Entry 7Y6N (electron microscopy, 4.40 A resolution (low resolution: residue-level contacts below are approximate; hydrogen-bond / salt-bridge calls are withheld)); this record covers chains H and L of the 3 polymer chains in the assembly.

# Chain H
Name: Ab803 heavy chain
Source organism: Homo sapiens
Sequence (264 residues; each row starts with the number of its first residue; numbers below 1 keep their minus sign (Met-24 is residue -24)):
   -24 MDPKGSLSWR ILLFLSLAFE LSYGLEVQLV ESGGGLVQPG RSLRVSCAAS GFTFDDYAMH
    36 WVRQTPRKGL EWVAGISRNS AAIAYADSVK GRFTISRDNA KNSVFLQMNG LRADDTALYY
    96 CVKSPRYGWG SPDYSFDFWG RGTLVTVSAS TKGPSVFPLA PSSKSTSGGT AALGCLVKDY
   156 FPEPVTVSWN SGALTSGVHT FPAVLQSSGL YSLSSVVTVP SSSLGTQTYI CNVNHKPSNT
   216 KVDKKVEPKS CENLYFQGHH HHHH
Not modelled in the structure: -24 to 1, 124-239
Disulfide bonds: Cys22-Cys96

# Chain L
Name: Ab803 light chain
Source organism: Homo sapiens
Sequence (239 residues; row label = number of the first residue in the row; numbers below 1 keep their minus sign (Met-24 is residue -24)):
   -24 MDPKGSLSWR ILLFLSLAFE LSYGLEIQLT QSPSSLSASV GDRVTITCRA SQNIGTYLNW
    36 YQQEPGKAPK LLIYAASSLQ SGVPSRFSGS GSGTDFTLTI SSLQPEDFAT YCCQQSFTTP
    96 LTFGQGTKVE IKRTVAAPSV FIFPPSDEQL KSGTASVVCL LNNFYPREAK VQWKVDNALQ
   156 SGNSQESVTE QDSKDSTYSL SSTLTLSKAD YEKHKVYACE VTHQGLSSPV TKSFNRGEC
Not modelled in the structure: -24 to 1, 108-214
Disulfide bonds: Cys23-Cys88

# How chain H and chain L interact
Pairs across the interface (27):
  Gln39(H) with Gln38(L)
  Leu45(H) with Phe98(L)
  Glu46(H) with Leu96(L); Thr97(L); Phe98(L)
  Trp47(H) with Thr94(L); Leu96(L); Phe98(L)
  Tyr95(H) with Pro44(L)
  Tyr102(H) with Tyr49(L); Gln55(L)
  Gly103(H) with Tyr49(L)
  Trp104(H) with Thr31(L); Tyr32(L); Tyr49(L); Ala50(L)
  Pro107(H) with Ser91(L)
  Tyr109(H) with Thr94(L); Leu96(L)
  Ser110(H) with Tyr36(L)
  Phe111(H) with Tyr36(L); Leu46(L); Gln89(L)
  Asp112(H) with Leu46(L)
  Trp114(H) with Pro44(L)
  Gly115(H) with Ala43(L)
  Arg116(H) with Lys42(L)
Other interface residues (no listed pair), chain H (20 interface residues in all): Val37, Ala59, Asp62, Pro100
Other interface residues (no listed pair), chain L (20 interface residues in all): Asn34, Cys87, Pro95

# Summary
Chain H and chain L each contribute 20 residues to their interface.
Here chain H is Ab803 heavy chain and chain L is Ab803 light chain, both from Homo sapiens. Entry 7Y6N (The
SARS-CoV-2 receptor binding domain bound with the Fab fragment of a human neutralizing antibody Ab803) was
determined by electron microscopy together with 7Y6L, 7X93, 7X94, 7X95 and 7X96 from the same study.
